PDB entry 6SH8 | electron microscopy, 3.14 A resolution | chains D and V of the 39 polymer chains in the assembly

Chain D:
Protein: CRISPR-associated RAMP protein, Cmr4 family
Organism: Sulfolobus islandicus REY15A
UniProt: F0NDX6 (F0NDX6_SULIR); residue numbers follow UniProt; this construct covers 1-286
Sequence (286 residues; numbered 1 to 286; the number before each row is that of its first residue):
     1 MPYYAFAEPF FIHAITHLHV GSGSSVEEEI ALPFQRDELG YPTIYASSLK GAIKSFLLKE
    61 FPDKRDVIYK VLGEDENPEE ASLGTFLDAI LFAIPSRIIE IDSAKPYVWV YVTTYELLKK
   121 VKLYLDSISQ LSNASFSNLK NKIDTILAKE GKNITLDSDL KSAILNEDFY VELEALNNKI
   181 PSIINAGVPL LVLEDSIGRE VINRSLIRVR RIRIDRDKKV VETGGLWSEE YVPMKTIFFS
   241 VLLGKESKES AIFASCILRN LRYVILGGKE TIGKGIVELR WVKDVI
Unresolved in the structure: 1
Sequence notes: engineered mutation Ala31 (Asp in F0NDX6)

Chain V:
Molecule: crRNA
Organism: Sulfolobus islandicus REY15A
Sequence (51 nucleotides; row label = number of the first residue in the row):
     1 AUUGAAAGUU CAAAGCUUAG AUACCCUGGA GGGAAACCAG ACUUAACACC A
Unresolved in the structure: 49-51
Sequence notes: conflict A1 (C2068518 in 323473489), U3 (G2068520 in 323473489)

How chain D and chain V interact:
Contacting residue pairs (53):
  Val20(D) - G28(V)  phosphate contact
  Gly21(D) - U27(V)  sugar contact
  Gly21(D) - G28(V)  hydrogen bond to the phosphate
  Ser22(D) - U27(V)  base contact
  Gly23(D) - U27(V)  base contact
  Ser47(D) - C26(V)  sugar contact
  Ser47(D) - U27(V)  phosphate contact
  Ser48(D) - C26(V)  hydrogen bond to the phosphate
  Ser48(D) - U27(V)  hydrogen bond to the phosphate
  Lys50(D) - C25(V)  salt bridge to the phosphate
  Gly51(D) - C26(V)  sugar contact
  Ala52(D) - C26(V)  base contact
  Lys54(D) - C24(V)  phosphate contact
  Lys54(D) - C25(V)  salt bridge to the phosphate
  Ser55(D) - C26(V)  base contact
  Leu72(D) - C25(V)  phosphate contact
  Gly73(D) - C24(V)  sugar contact
  Glu74(D) - C24(V)  hydrogen bond to the sugar
  Asp75(D) - C24(V)  hydrogen bond to the sugar
  Pro78(D) - A23(V)  sugar contact
  Pro78(D) - C24(V)  sugar contact
  Glu80(D) - A23(V)  hydrogen bond to the sugar
  Ala81(D) - A23(V)  phosphate contact
  Ala81(D) - C24(V)  phosphate contact
  Ser82(D) - A23(V)  phosphate contact
  Ser82(D) - C24(V)  hydrogen bond to the phosphate
  Arg210(D) - G33(V)  hydrogen bond to the base
  Arg211(D) - G31(V)  sugar contact
  Arg211(D) - G33(V)  phosphate contact
  Ile212(D) - G31(V)  hydrogen bond to the sugar
  Ile212(D) - G32(V)  sugar contact
  Ile212(D) - G33(V)  hydrogen bond to the phosphate
  Ile212(D) - A34(V)  sugar contact
  Arg213(D) - G31(V)  hydrogen bond to the sugar
  Arg213(D) - G32(V)  phosphate contact
  Ile214(D) - G32(V)  hydrogen bond to the phosphate
  Ile214(D) - A34(V)  sugar contact
  Arg216(D) - G32(V)  salt bridge to the phosphate
  Lys219(D) - G32(V)  hydrogen bond to the base
  Lys219(D) - A35(V)  sugar contact
  Val220(D) - A35(V)  sugar contact
  Val221(D) - G33(V)  base contact
  Val221(D) - A34(V)  base contact
  Leu226(D) - G33(V)  base contact
  Trp227(D) - G31(V)  base contact
  Gly267(D) - C26(V)  base contact
  Gly267(D) - G28(V)  phosphate contact
  Gly268(D) - G28(V)  phosphate contact
  Gly268(D) - G29(V)  phosphate contact
  Lys269(D) - G29(V)  hydrogen bond to the phosphate
  Glu270(D) - C26(V)  base contact
  Glu270(D) - G29(V)  hydrogen bond to the phosphate
  Thr271(D) - A30(V)  hydrogen bond to the phosphate
Also at the interface, not in a pair above, chain D (38 interface residues in all): His19, Gln35, Ile265

Overview:
38 residues of chain D face 13 of chain V across their interface; the contacts include 16 hydrogen bonds and 3
salt bridges. Polar contacts include Arg210(D)-G33(V), Lys219(D)-G32(V) and Glu74(D)-C24(V).
Chain D is CRISPR-associated RAMP protein, Cmr4 family and chain V is crRNA, both from Sulfolobus islandicus
REY15A; the structure, Cryo-EM structure of the Type III-B Cmr-beta bound to cognate target RNA and AMPPnP,
state 2 ..., was determined by electron microscopy (same publication as 6S6B, 6S8B, 6S8E, 6S91, 6SHB and
6SIC).
